Entry 9N5C (X-ray diffraction, 3.60 A resolution); this record covers chains A and H of the 13 polymer chains in the assembly.

# Chain A
Name: DNA-directed RNA polymerase II subunit RPB1
Organism: Saccharomyces cerevisiae S288C
Notes: EC 2.7.7.6
UniProt: P04050 (RPB1_YEAST); residues 1-1733 here = UniProt positions 1-1733
Amino-acid sequence (1733 residues; numbered 1 to 1733; the number before each row is that of its first residue):
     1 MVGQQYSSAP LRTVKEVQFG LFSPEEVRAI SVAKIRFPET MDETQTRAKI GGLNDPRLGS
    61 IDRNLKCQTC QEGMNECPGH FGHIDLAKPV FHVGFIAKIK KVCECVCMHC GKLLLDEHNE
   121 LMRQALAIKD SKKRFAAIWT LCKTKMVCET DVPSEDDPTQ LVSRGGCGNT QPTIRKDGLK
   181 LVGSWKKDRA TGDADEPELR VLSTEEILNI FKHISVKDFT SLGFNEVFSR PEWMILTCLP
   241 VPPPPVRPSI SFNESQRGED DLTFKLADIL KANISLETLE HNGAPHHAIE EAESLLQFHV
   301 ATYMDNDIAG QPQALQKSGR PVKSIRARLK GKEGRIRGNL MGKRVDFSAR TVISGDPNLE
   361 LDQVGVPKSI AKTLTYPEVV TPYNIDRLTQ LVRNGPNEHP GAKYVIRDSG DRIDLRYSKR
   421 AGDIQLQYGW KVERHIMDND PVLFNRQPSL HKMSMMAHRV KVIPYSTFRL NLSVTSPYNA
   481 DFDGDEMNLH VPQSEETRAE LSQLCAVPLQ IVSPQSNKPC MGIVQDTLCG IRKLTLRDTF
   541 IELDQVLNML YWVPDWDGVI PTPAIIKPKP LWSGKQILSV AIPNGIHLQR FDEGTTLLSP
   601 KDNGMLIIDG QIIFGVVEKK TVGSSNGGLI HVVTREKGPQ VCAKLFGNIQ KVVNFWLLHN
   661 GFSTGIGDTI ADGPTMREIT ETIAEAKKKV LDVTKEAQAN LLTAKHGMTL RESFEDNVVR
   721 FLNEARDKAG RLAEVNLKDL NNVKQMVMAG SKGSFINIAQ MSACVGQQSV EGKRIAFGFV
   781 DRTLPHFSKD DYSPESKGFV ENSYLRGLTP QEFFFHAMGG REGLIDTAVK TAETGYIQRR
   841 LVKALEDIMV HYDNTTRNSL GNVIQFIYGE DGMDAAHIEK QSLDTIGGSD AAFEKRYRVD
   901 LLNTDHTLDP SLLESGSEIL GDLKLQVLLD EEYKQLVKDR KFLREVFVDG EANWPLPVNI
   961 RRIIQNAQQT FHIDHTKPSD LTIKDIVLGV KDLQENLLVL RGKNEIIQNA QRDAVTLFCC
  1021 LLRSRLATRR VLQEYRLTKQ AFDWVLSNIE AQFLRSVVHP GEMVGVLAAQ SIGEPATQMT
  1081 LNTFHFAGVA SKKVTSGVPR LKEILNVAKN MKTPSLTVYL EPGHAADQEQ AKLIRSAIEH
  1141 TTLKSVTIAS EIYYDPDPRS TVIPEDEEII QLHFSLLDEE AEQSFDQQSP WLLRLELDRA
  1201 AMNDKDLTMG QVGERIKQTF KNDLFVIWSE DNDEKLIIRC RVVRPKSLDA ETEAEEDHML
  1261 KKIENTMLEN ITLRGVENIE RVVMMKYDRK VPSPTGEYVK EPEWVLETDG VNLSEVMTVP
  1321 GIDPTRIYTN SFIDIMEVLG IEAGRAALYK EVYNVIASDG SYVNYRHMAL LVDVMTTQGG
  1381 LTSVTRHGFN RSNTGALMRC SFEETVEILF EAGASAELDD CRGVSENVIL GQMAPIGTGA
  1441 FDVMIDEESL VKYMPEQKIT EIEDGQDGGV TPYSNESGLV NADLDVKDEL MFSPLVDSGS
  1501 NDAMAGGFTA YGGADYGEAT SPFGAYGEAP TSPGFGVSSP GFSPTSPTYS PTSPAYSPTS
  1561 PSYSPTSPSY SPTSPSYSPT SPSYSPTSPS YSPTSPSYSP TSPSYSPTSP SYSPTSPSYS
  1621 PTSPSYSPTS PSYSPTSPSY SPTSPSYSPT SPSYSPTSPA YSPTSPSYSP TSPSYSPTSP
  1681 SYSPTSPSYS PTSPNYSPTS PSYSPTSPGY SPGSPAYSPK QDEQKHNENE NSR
Unresolved in the structure: 1-2, 154-160, 187-198, 250-256, 1082-1091, 1177-1186, 1244-1256, 1447-1733
Disulfide bonds: C105-C142
Metal / ion sites: Zn2+ site 1: C67, C70, C77; Zn2+ site 2: C107, C110, K112; Mg2+: D481, D483, D485 (shared with 1 residue of chain R)
Residues lining bound ligands: CMPcPP (2TM; 5'-O-[(S)-hydroxy{[(S)-hydroxy(phosphonooxy)phosphoryl]methyl}phosphoryl]cytidine): R446, N479, D481

# Chain H
Name: DNA-directed RNA polymerases I, II, and III subunit RPABC3
Organism: Saccharomyces cerevisiae S288C
UniProt: P20436 (RPAB3_YEAST); residues 1-146 here = UniProt positions 1-146
Amino-acid sequence (146 residues; each row starts with the number of its first residue):
     1 MSNTLFDDIF QVSEVDPGRY NKVCRIEAAS TTQDQCKLTL DINVELFPVA AQDSLTVTIA
    61 SSLNLEDTPA NDSSATRSWR PPQAGDRSLA DDYDYVMYGT AYKFEEVSKD LIAVYYSFGG
   121 LLMRLEGNYR NLNNLKQENA YLLIRR
Unresolved in the structure: 1, 64-75

# How chain A and chain H interact
Pairs across the interface (46; chain A residue first):
  R537(A) with Y20(H); D41(H), salt bridge; G120(H), hydrogen bond (side chain-backbone); L121(H)
  D538(A) with Y20(H); N21(H), hydrogen bond (side chain-backbone); K22(H), hydrogen bond (side chain-backbone); V23(H), hydrogen bond (side chain-backbone)
  F540(A) with N43(H)
  I560(A) with S78(H); W79(H)
  P563(A) with W79(H); Y98(H)
  A564(A) with M97(H); Y98(H), hydrogen bond (backbone-backbone)
  I565(A) with L46(H), hydrophobic; Y95(H); V96(H); M97(H), hydrophobic
  I566(A) with V96(H), hydrogen bond (backbone-backbone); Y98(H), hydrophobic
  K567(A) with D91(H), salt bridge; Y93(H), hydrogen bond (side chain-backbone); D94(H); Y95(H); V96(H)
  P568(A) with D94(H)
  P570(A) with W79(H), hydrophobic
  L571(A) with L46(H), hydrophobic
  W572(A) with W79(H), hydrophobic
  S573(A) with G119(H), hydrogen bond (side chain-backbone)
  K575(A) with G120(H)
  L597(A) with Y102(H), hydrogen bond (backbone-side chain); Y115(H), hydrophobic; L122(H)
  L598(A) with R25(H), hydrogen bond (backbone-side chain); Y102(H); L122(H); R124(H)
  S599(A) with R25(H)
  P600(A) with R25(H)
  I613(A) with Y102(H), hydrophobic; S117(H), hydrogen bond (backbone-side chain); G120(H)
  D739(A) with R19(H), salt bridge
  I973(A) with K136(H), hydrogen bond (backbone-side chain)
Also at the interface, not in a pair above, chain A (29 interface residues in all): L543, P561, T562, K601, L606, F614, H975
Also at the interface, not in a pair above, chain H (35 interface residues in all): T39, T76, D92, K103, F104, F118, Y141, R146

# Overview
29 residues of chain A and 35 residues of chain H are in contact, with 12 hydrogen bonds and 3 salt bridges.
Polar contacts include R537(A)-D41(H), K567(A)-D91(H) and D739(A)-R19(H). Ligands of chain A: CMPcPP. D481(A),
D483(A) and D485(A) coordinate Mg2+.
Chain A is DNA-directed RNA polymerase II subunit RPB1 and chain H is DNA-directed RNA polymerases I, II, and
III subunit RPABC3, both from Saccharomyces cerevisiae S288C; the structure, RNA polymerase II elongation
complex with 8-oxoG at +1 site, CMPCPP-bound, was determined by X-ray diffraction together with 9N5B, 9N5D,
9N5E, 9N5F and 9N5G from the same study.
